9OK3 - chains G and H of the 6 polymer chains in the assembly; structure by electron microscopy, 3.74 A resolution.

== Chain G (and H) ==
Molecule: Alpha-soluble NSF attachment protein
Source organism: Rattus norvegicus
Notes: chain H of this document is another copy of the same molecule, construct and numbering; everything in this record applies to it too
Reference sequence: P54921 (SNAA_RAT); numbering as in UniProt (aligned over 1-295)
Sequence (296 residues; each row starts with the number of its first residue; numbering starts at 0):
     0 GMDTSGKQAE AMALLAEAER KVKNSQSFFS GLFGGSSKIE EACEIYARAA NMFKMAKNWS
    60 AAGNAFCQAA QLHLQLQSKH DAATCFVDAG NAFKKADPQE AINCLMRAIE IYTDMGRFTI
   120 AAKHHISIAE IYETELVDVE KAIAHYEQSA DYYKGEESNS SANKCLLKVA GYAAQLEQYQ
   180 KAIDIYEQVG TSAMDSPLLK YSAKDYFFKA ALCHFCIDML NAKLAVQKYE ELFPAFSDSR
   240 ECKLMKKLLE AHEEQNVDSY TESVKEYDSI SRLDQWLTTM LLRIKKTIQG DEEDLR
Disordered / not traced: 25-37, 289-295 (chain H: 24-35, 287-295)
Sequence notes: expression tag (0)

== Interface between chain G and chain H ==
Contacting residue pairs - 5 pairs, chain G then chain H:
  Asn50(G) - Gly115(H)
  Lys53(G) - Phe117(H)
  Met54(G) - Tyr151(H)
  Lys56(G) - Asp150(H)
  Arg271(G) - Asp237(H)  salt bridge
Other interface residues (no listed pair), chain G (7 interface residues in all): Arg47, Lys94
Other interface residues (no listed pair), chain H (10 interface residues in all): Thr112, Asp113, Met114, Glu156, Ala234

== In short ==
7 residues of chain G face 10 of chain H across their interface; the contacts include 1 salt bridge. Its one
salt-bridged contact is Arg271(G)-Asp237(H).
Both chains are Alpha-soluble NSF attachment protein (Rattus norvegicus). Entry 9OK3 (21bin20S complex
(NSF-alphaSNAP-2:1 syntaxin-1a:SNAP-25), 3:2:1 alphaSNAP-syntaxin-1a-SNAP-25 subcomplex local refinement,
non-hydrolyzing, class 13) was determined by electron microscopy together with 9OJR, 9OJU, 9OJZ, 9OK5, 9OKC,
9OLJ and 17 further entries from the same study.
